Entry 5I1N (X-ray diffraction, 1.30 A resolution); this record covers chains C and G of the 8 polymer chains in the assembly.

Chain C:
Name: Villin-1
UniProt: P02640 (VILI_CHICK); residues 1-35 here correspond to UniProt positions 792-826 (UniProt number = residue number + 791)
Sequence (35 residues; each row starts with the number of its first residue):
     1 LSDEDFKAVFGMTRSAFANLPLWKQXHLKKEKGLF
Sequence notes: engineered mutation B3Q_26 (Gln817 in P02640), H27 (Asn818 in P02640)
Modified residues: B3Q ((3S)-3,6-diamino-6-oxohexanoic acid) at position 26
Swiss-Prot annotation at these positions:
  - region: K29 to K32 (Absolutely required for activity)

Chain G:
Name: D-Villin headpiece subdomain
Sequence (35 residues; numbered 1 to 35; the number before each row is that of its first residue):
     1 LSDEDFKAVFGMTRSAFANLPLWKQQHLKKEKGLF
Modified residues: L1, L20, L22, L28, L34 (D-leucine; DLE); S2, S15 (D-serine; DSN); D3, D5 (D-aspartic acid; DAS); E4, E31 (D-glutamic acid; DGL); F6, F10, F17, F35 (D-phenylalanine; DPN); K7, K24, K29, K30, K32 (D-lysine; DLY); A8, A16, A18 (D-alanine; DAL); V9 (D-valine; DVA); M12 (D-methionine; MED); T13 (D-threonine; DTH); R14 (D-arginine; DAR); N19 (D-asparagine; DSG); P21 (D-proline; DPR); W23 (D-tryptophan; DTR); Q25, Q26 (D-glutamine; DGN); H27 (D-histidine; DHI)

How chain C and chain G interact:
Residue-residue contacts - 9 pairs, chain C then chain G:
  R14(C) - K29(G)
  R14(C) - F35(G)
  S15(C) - Q26(G)
  F17(C) - F35(G)
  A18(C) - Q26(G)
  A18(C) - K30(G)
  A18(C) - F35(G)
  N19(C) - Q26(G)
  Q25(C) - F35(G)
Also at the interface, not in a pair above, chain C (8 interface residues in all): L1, F6
Also at the interface, not in a pair above, chain G (5 interface residues in all): L22

Summary:
8 residues of chain C face 5 of chain G across their interface.
Here chain C is Villin-1 and chain G is D-Villin headpiece subdomain. Entry 5I1N (Villin headpiece subdomain
with a Gln26 to beta-3-homoglutamine substitution) was determined by X-ray diffraction, deposited together
with 5I1O, 5I1P and 5I1S.
